9MQ6 - chains A and B of the 3 polymer chains in the assembly; structure by electron microscopy, 3.30 A resolution.

Chain A (and B):
Name: Transitional endoplasmic reticulum ATPase
From: Homo sapiens
Notes: EC 3.6.4.6; chain B of this document is another copy of the same molecule, construct and numbering; everything in this record applies to it too
UniProtKB: P55072 (TERA_HUMAN); residue numbers follow UniProt; this construct covers 1-806
Sequence (806 residues; row label = number of the first residue in the row):
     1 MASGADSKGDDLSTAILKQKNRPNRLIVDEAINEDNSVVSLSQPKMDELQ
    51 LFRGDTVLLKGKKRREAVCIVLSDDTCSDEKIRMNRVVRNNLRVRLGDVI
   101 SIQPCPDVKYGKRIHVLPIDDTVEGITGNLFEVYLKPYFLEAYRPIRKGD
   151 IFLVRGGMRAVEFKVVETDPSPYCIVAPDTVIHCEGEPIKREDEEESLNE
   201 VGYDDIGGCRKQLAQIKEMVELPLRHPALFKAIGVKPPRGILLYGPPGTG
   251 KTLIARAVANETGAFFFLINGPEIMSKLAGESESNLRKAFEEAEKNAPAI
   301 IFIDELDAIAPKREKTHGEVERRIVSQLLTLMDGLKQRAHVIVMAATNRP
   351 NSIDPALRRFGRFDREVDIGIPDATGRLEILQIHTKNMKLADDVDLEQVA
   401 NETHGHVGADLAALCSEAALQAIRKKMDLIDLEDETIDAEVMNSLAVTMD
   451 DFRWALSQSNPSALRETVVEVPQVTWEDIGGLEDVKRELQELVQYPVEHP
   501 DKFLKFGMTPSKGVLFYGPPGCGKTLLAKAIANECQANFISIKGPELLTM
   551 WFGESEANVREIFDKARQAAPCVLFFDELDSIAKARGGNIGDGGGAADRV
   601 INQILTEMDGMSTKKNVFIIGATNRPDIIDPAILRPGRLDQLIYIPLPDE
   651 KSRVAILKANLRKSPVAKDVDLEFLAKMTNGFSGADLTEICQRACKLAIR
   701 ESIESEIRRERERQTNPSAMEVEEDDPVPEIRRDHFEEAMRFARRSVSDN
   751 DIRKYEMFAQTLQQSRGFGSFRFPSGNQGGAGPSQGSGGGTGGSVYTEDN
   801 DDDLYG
Disordered / not traced: 1-192, 716-725, 776-806 (chain B: 1-192, 716-725, 770-806)
Swiss-Prot annotation at these positions:
  - region: T797 to G806 (Interaction with UBXN6)
  - motif: D802 to G806 (PIM motif)
  - binding site (ATP): P247 to L253, N348, H384, G521 to L526
  - modified residue: A2 (N-acetylalanine), S3 (Phosphoserine), S7 (Phosphoserine), S13 (Phosphoserine), S37 (Phosphoserine), K315 (N6,N6,N6-trimethyllysine), T436 (Phosphothreonine), S462 (Phosphoserine), K502 (N6-acetyllysine), K505 (N6-acetyllysine), K668 (N6-acetyllysine), S702 (Phosphoserine), K754 (N6-acetyllysine), S770 (Phosphoserine), S775 (Phosphoserine), S787 (Phosphoserine), Y805 (Phosphotyrosine)
  - cross-link (Glycyl lysine isopeptide (Lys-Gly)): K8 (interchain with G-Cter in SUMO2), K18 (interchain with G-Cter in SUMO2)
  - natural variant: R95 (R95G: In IBMPFD1), G97 (G97E: In CMT2Y), I126 (I126F: In IBMPFD1; uncertain significance), R155 (R155C: In IBMPFD1; R155H: In FTDALS6 and IBMPFD1; R155L: In IBMPFD1; R155P: In IBMPFD1; R155S: In IBMPFD1), R159 (R159G: In FTDALS6; R159H: In IBMPFD1), A160 (A160T: In IBMPFD1; uncertain significance), E185 (E185K: In CMT2Y), R191 (R191Q: In FTDALS6 and IBMPFD1), L198 (L198W: In IBMPFD1), A232 (A232E: In IBMPFD1), I254 (I254F: In IBMPFD1; uncertain significance), I369 (I369T: In IBMPFD1; uncertain significance), 2 further natural variant entries in UniProt
  - mutagenesis: F52 to D55 (Abolishes interaction with NPLOC4; when associated with A-110), R53 (R53A: Minor effect on affinity for ATP and ADP), R86 (R86A: Strongly increased affinity for ATP. Strongly reduced affinity for ADP), Y110 (Y110A: Abolishes interaction with NPLOC4; when associated with 52-A--A-55), R113 to H115 (Severely reduced binding to DERL1), F131 (F131R: Severely reduced binding to DERL1), L140 (L140D: Severely reduced binding to DERL1), D179 (D179R: No effect on binding to DERL1), H183 (H183W: Severely reduced binding to DERL1), K251 (K251Q: Impairs ERAD degradation of HMGCR and does not inhibit interaction with RHBDD1; when associated with Q-524), E305 (E305Q: Defect in ubiquitin-dependent protein degradation by the proteasome; when associated with Q-578), K312 (K312A: Does not affect methylation by VCPKMT), 8 further mutagenesis entries in UniProt
Ligand contacts:
  - ADP (adenosine-5'-diphosphate): D478, I479, G480, L482, P520, G521, C522, G523, K524, T525, L526, I656, N660, G684, A685, T688
  - AMP-PNP (ANP; phosphoaminophosphonic acid-adenylate ester): D205, I206, G207, P246, P247, G248, T249, G250, K251, T252, L253, D304, E305, N348, I380, H384, G408, A409, A412

How chain A and chain B interact:
Residue-residue contacts - 86 pairs, chain A then chain B:
  E218(A) with R424(B), salt bridge
  R225(A) with L432(B), hydrogen bond (side chain-backbone); E433(B)
  H226(A) with E435(B); I437(B)
  A228(A) with M442(B), hydrophobic
  L229(A) with I423(B), hydrophobic
  I233(A) with N387(B); M388(B); A419(B), hydrophobic; I423(B), hydrophobic; L445(B), hydrophobic
  V235(A) with A419(B), hydrophobic
  H317(A) with H317(B)
  R322(A) with H317(B)
  R323(A) with M275(B); S276(B); L278(B)
  S326(A) with P272(B); M275(B); S276(B)
  Q327(A) with S276(B)
  L329(A) with P272(B), hydrophobic
  T330(A) with P272(B), hydrogen bond (side chain-backbone); E273(B), hydrogen bond (side chain-backbone); S276(B)
  R359(A) with P247(B); N348(B)
  E491(A) with K696(B), salt bridge; R700(B), salt bridge
  H499(A) with I703(B)
  K502(A) with I699(B); S702(B), hydrogen bond; E706(B), salt bridge
  K505(A) with P665(B)
  F506(A) with S664(B); C695(B); A698(B), hydrophobic; I699(B), hydrophobic; V728(B); I731(B), hydrophobic
  G507(A) with K663(B)
  M508(A) with Q692(B); K696(B)
  T509(A) with Q692(B)
  R560(A) with R465(B)
  D564(A) with R465(B), salt bridge
  R567(A) with L464(B)
  Q568(A) with N460(B)
  G593(A) with G587(B); G591(B)
  G595(A) with K584(B); A585(B), hydrogen bond (backbone-backbone); G587(B)
  A597(A) with A585(B), hydrophobic
  D598(A) with F552(B)
  R599(A) with F552(B)
  N602(A) with P545(B); L548(B); T549(B), hydrogen bond
  Q603(A) with T549(B)
  T606(A) with P545(B); T549(B)
  E607(A) with R465(B), salt bridge
  K614(A) with L456(B)
  K615(A) with S457(B), hydrogen bond (side chain-backbone); S459(B)
  S765(A) with A743(B); R744(B), hydrogen bond
  R766(A) with R741(B); F742(B), hydrogen bond (side chain-backbone); A743(B)
  F768(A) with F682(B), hydrophobic; M740(B); R741(B); A743(B)
  G769(A) with R741(B)
  F771(A) with F674(B), hydrophobic; L675(B), hydrophobic; M678(B), hydrophobic; M740(B), hydrophobic
  R772(A) with F674(B); E737(B), salt bridge
  F773(A) with R733(B); E737(B), hydrogen bond (backbone-side chain)
  S775(A) with R733(B), hydrogen bond
Other interface residues (no listed pair), chain A (62 interface residues in all): F230, G234, K236, E283, T316, G318, E319, F360, Y495, F503, G594, G610, R638, L762, G767, P774
Other interface residues (no listed pair), chain B (72 interface residues in all): K277, A279, V320, A409, C415, S416, L420, D431, D434, R586, D671, E689, D726, P729

Overview:
62 residues of chain A face 72 of chain B across their interface; the contacts include 11 hydrogen bonds and 7
salt bridges. Polar pairs include E218(A)-R424(B), E491(A)-K696(B) and E491(A)-R700(B). Ligands of chain A:
ADP and AMP-PNP.
Both chains are Transitional endoplasmic reticulum ATPase (Homo sapiens). Entry 9MQ6 (Cryo-EM structure of
VCP/p97 and VCPIP1 (VCIP135) in the presence of AMPPNP) was determined by electron microscopy (same
publication as 9DIL).
